Entry 2CGZ (X-ray diffraction, 2.80 A resolution); this record covers chain A.

Chain A:
Protein: Agglutinin
From: Helix pomatia
Reference sequence: Q2F1K8 (Q2F1K8_HELPO); residues 1-101 here correspond to UniProt positions 21-121 (UniProt number = residue number + 20)
Sequence (101 residues; row label = number of the first residue in the row):
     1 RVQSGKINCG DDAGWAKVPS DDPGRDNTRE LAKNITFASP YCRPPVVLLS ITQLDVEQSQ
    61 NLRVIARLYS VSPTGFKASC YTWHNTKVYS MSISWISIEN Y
Not modelled in the structure: 101
Sequence notes: conflict Asn-8 (Asp28 in Q2F1K8), Asp-11 (Asn31 in Q2F1K8)
Cystine bridges: Cys-9/Cys-80
Glycans and other covalent adducts: glycan linked to Asn-34
Residues lining bound ligands:
  - 2-acetamido-2-deoxy-alpha-D-galactopyranose (A2G): Gly-24, Arg-25, Asp-26, Asp-55, Asn-61, Arg-63, Trp-83, His-84, Tyr-89
  - 2-acetamido-2-deoxy-alpha-D-galactopyranose / serine: Gly-24, Arg-25, Asp-26, Asp-55, Asn-61, Arg-63, Trp-83, His-84, Tyr-89

In short:
Chain A binds 2-acetamido-2-deoxy-alpha-D-galactopyranose and 2-acetamido-2-deoxy-alpha-D-galactopyranose /
serine. N-acetylglucosamine is covalently linked to Asn-34.
Chain A is Agglutinin (Helix pomatia); the structure, Structure of Helix Pomatia agglutinin with Tn antigen,
was determined by X-ray diffraction (same publication as 2CGY).
